9I65 - chains K and L of the 9 polymer chains in the assembly; structure by electron microscopy, 4.10 A resolution (low resolution: residue-level contacts below are approximate; hydrogen-bond / salt-bridge calls are withheld).

== Chain K (and L) ==
Protein: DUF4183 domain-containing protein
Source organism: Cohnella sp. OV330
Notes: chain L of this document is another copy of the same molecule, construct and numbering; everything in this record applies to it too
UniProt: A0A1I1C8X4 (A0A1I1C8X4_9BACL); residues 1-136 here = UniProt positions 1-136
Amino-acid sequence (136 residues; row label = number of the first residue in the row):
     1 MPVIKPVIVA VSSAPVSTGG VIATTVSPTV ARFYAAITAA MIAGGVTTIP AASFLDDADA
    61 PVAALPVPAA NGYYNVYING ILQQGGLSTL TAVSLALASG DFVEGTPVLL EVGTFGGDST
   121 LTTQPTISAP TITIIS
Unresolved in the structure: 1

== Interface between chain K and chain L ==
Contacting residue pairs (6; chain K residue first):
  P2(K) - Q83(L)
  P2(K) - L87(L)
  I4(K) - I81(L)
  I4(K) - L82(L)
  I4(K) - Q83(L)
  K5(K) - I78(L)
Interface residues without a listed pair, chain K (5 interface residues in all): V3, P6
Interface residues without a listed pair, chain L (9 interface residues in all): N79, G86, D101, F102

== In short ==
Chain K and chain L form an interface of 5 and 9 residues respectively.
Chain K and chain L are both DUF4183 domain-containing protein (Cohnella sp. OV330); the structure,
Recombinant F-ENA-2 fibers, was determined by electron microscopy, deposited together with 9N0B and 9HZE.
